PDB entry 4GW5 | X-ray diffraction, 2.20 A resolution | chains A and E of the 3 polymer chains in the assembly

== Chain A ==
Molecule: Fab Light Chain
From: Mus musculus,Homo sapiens
Notes: antibody fragment or engineered binder
Amino-acid sequence (214 residues; numbered 1 to 214; the number before each row is that of its first residue):
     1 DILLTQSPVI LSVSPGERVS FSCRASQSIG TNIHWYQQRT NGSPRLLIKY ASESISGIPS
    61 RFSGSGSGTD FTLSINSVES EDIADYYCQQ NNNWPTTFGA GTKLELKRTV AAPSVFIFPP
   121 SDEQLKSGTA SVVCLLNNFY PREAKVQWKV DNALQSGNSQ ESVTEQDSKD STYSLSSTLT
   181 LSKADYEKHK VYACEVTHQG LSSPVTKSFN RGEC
Disordered / not traced: 213-214
Cystine bridges: Cys23-Cys88, Cys134-Cys194

== Chain E ==
Molecule: cQYN meditope
Amino-acid sequence (12 residues; numbered 1 to 12; the number before each row is that of its first residue):
     1 CQYNLSSRAL KC
Cystine bridges: Cys1-Cys12
From the paper describing this entry:
  - conformationally variable residues: Arg8
  - contacts within the chain: Tyr3-Arg8

== Interface between chain A and chain E ==
Contacting residue pairs (14; chain A residue first):
  Val9(A) - Cys1(E)  hydrophobic
  Val9(A) - Cys12(E)  hydrophobic
  Ile10(A) - Cys12(E)  hydrophobic
  Gln38(A) - Tyr3(E)
  Thr40(A) - Ser7(E)
  Thr40(A) - Arg8(E)
  Asn41(A) - Ser7(E)
  Asn41(A) - Arg8(E)  hydrogen bond (backbone-backbone)
  Asp85(A) - Ala9(E)
  Asp85(A) - Leu10(E)  hydrogen bond (side chain-backbone)
  Tyr87(A) - Leu10(E)
  Ala100(A) - Leu10(E)
  Lys103(A) - Leu10(E)  hydrogen bond (side chain-backbone)
  Glu165(A) - Ala9(E)
Other interface residues (no listed pair), chain A (14 interface residues in all): Arg39, Gly101, Thr102, Arg142
Other interface residues (no listed pair), chain E (8 interface residues in all): Lys11

== Summary ==
14 residues of chain A and 8 residues of chain E are in contact; the contacts include 3 hydrogen bonds. Polar
contacts include Asp85(A)-Leu10(E), Lys103(A)-Leu10(E) and Asn41(A)-Arg8(E). The paper reports conformational
variability at Arg8(E); contacts within the chain involving Tyr3(E) and Arg8(E).
Here chain A is Fab Light Chain (Mus musculus,Homo sapiens) and chain E is cQYN meditope. Entry 4GW5 (cQYN
meditope - Cetuximab Fab) was determined by X-ray diffraction, deposited together with 4GW1, 4HKZ and 4IOI.
